PDB entry 2IC6 | X-ray diffraction, 1.15 A resolution | chain A

# Chain A
Name: Nucleocapsid protein
Source organism: Sin Nombre virus
Notes: fragment: Residues: 1-75
UniProt: Q81930 (Q81930_9VIRU); numbering as in UniProt (aligned over 1-75)
Amino-acid sequence (78 residues; row label = number of the first residue in the row; numbers below 1 keep their minus sign (Gly-2 is residue -2)):
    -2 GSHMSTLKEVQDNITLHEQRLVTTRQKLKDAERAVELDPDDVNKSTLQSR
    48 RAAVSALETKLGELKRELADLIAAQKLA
Not modelled in the structure: -2 to 1, 73-75
Sequence notes: cloning artifact (-2 to 0); engineered mutation Arg17 (Gln in Q81930)
What the authors report for this chain:
  - interface residues: Lys24, Lys41, Arg47, Glu55
  - self-association interface (contacts with another copy of this molecule); pairs are residue here / residue on that copy: Lys24-Asp35 (salt bridge), Lys24-Asp37 (salt bridge), Lys26-Glu33 (salt bridge), Asp37-Arg47 (salt bridge), Lys41-Glu55 (salt bridge), Lys41-Ser52 (hydrogen bond)

# Overview
The paper reports interface residues Lys24, Lys41 and Arg47 among others; a self-association interface
involving Lys24, Lys26 and Asp35 among others.
Chain A is Nucleocapsid protein (Sin Nombre virus); the structure, The Coiled-coil Domain (residues 1-75)
Structure of the Sin Nombre Virus Nucleocapsid Protein, was determined by X-ray diffraction, deposited
together with 2IBL and 2IC9.
